Entry 4WZ0 (X-ray diffraction, 1.95 A resolution); this record covers chain A.

== Chain A ==
Protein: E3 ubiquitin-protein ligase LubX
Source organism: Legionella pneumophila (strain Paris)
Notes: EC 6.3.2.-
Reference sequence: Q5X159 (LUBX_LEGPA); residue numbers follow UniProt; this construct covers 17-117
Sequence (109 residues; numbered 9 to 117; the number before each row is that of its first residue):
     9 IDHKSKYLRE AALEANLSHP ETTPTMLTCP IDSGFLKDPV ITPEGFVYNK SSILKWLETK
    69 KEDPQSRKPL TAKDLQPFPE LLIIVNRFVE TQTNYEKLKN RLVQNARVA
Modified residues: Mse34 (selenomethionine; parent Met); Cys37 (3-sulfinoalanine; CSD)
Sequence notes: expression tag (9-16)

== Summary ==
Chain A is E3 ubiquitin-protein ligase LubX (Legionella pneumophila (strain Paris)); the structure, Crystal
structure of U-box 1 of LubX / LegU2 / Lpp2887 from Legionella pneumophila str. Paris, was determined by X-ray
diffraction together with 4WZ2, 4XI1 and 4WZ3 from the same study.
